Entry 8C6D (electron microscopy, 2.40 A resolution); this record covers chains A and C of the 3 polymer chains in the assembly.

[Chain A]
Name: Genome polyprotein
From: Enterovirus A71
Notes: EC 3.4.22.29, 3.6.1.15, 3.4.22.28, 2.7.7.48
Reference sequence: A0A2L1GIK5 (A0A2L1GIK5_HE71); residues 1-297 here correspond to UniProt positions 566-862 (UniProt number = residue number + 565)
Sequence (297 residues; each row starts with the number of its first residue):
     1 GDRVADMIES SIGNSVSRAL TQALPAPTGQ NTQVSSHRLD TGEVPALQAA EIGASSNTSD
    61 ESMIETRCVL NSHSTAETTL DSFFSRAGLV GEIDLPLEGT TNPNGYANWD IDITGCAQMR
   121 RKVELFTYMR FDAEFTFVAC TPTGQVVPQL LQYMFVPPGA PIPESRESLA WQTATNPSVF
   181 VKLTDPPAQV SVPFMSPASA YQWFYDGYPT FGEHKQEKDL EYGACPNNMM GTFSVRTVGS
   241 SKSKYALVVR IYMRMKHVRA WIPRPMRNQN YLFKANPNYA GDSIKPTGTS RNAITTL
Disordered / not traced: 1-57
Construct notes: conflict Cys116 (Tyr681 in A0A2L1GIK5), Ile162 (Lys727 in A0A2L1GIK5), Ala246 (Pro811 in A0A2L1GIK5)
Residues lining bound ligands: (2S,3R,4E)-2-aminooctadec-4-ene-1,3-diol (SQS): Ile111, Asp112, Ile113, Thr114, Phe131, Phe135, Phe137, Tyr153, Met154, Phe155, Pro177, Ser178, Val179, Val190, Val192, Met195, Tyr201, Trp203, Asn228, Met230, Phe233, Met253
Reported in the primary citation:
  - conformationally variable residues (order/disorder transition, side-chain flip): Gly1 to Asn57, Asp110 to Asp112

[Chain C]
Name: Genome polyprotein
From: Enterovirus A71
Reference sequence: D4QGA4 (D4QGA4_HE71); residues 1-242 here correspond to UniProt positions 324-565 (UniProt number = residue number + 323)
Sequence (242 residues; numbered 1 to 242; the number before each row is that of its first residue):
     1 GFPTELKPGT NQFLTTDDGV SAPILPNFHP TPCIHIPGEV RNLLELCQVE TILEVNNVPT
    61 NATSLMERLR FPVSAQAGKG ELCAVFRADP GRDGPWQSTM LGQLCGYYTQ WSGSLEVTFM
   121 FTGSFMATGK MLIAYTPPGG PLPKDRATAM LGTHVIWDFG LQSSVTLVIP WISNTHYRAH
   181 ARDGVFDYYT TGLVSIWYQT NYVVPIGAPN TAYIIALAAA QKNFTMKLCK DTSHMLQTAS
   241 IQ
Construct notes: conflict Met235 (Ile558 in D4QGA4)

[How chain A and chain C interact]
Pairs across the interface (187):
  Thr58(A) - Glu116(C)
  Thr58(A) - Thr166(C)
  Thr58(A) - Val168(C)
  Thr58(A) - Gln221(C)  hydrogen bond (backbone-side chain)
  Ser59(A) - Val168(C)
  Ser59(A) - Gln221(C)
  Asp60(A) - Ser114(C)  hydrogen bond
  Asp60(A) - Val168(C)
  Asp60(A) - Pro170(C)
  Asp60(A) - Gln221(C)
  Met63(A) - His154(C)
  Met63(A) - Val155(C)  hydrophobic
  Met63(A) - Leu167(C)  hydrophobic
  Met63(A) - Val168(C)  hydrophobic
  Ile64(A) - Thr153(C)
  Ile64(A) - Pro170(C)  hydrophobic
  Asn71(A) - Asn223(C)
  His73(A) - Ser112(C)  hydrogen bond
  His73(A) - His176(C)
  His73(A) - Tyr177(C)
  His73(A) - Thr225(C)
  Ser74(A) - Thr225(C)
  Thr75(A) - Asn42(C)  hydrogen bond (backbone-side chain)
  Thr75(A) - Leu44(C)
  Thr75(A) - Thr225(C)
  Glu77(A) - Tyr108(C)  hydrogen bond (backbone-side chain)
  Glu77(A) - Lys227(C)
  Glu77(A) - Leu228(C)  hydrogen bond (side chain-backbone)
  Glu77(A) - Cys229(C)  hydrogen bond (side chain-backbone)
  Thr78(A) - Asn42(C)  hydrogen bond
  Thr78(A) - Leu43(C)  hydrogen bond (backbone-backbone)
  Thr78(A) - Leu44(C)
  Thr78(A) - Tyr108(C)
  Thr78(A) - Met226(C)
  Thr79(A) - Arg41(C)
  Thr79(A) - Asn42(C)
  Leu80(A) - Val40(C)
  Leu80(A) - Arg41(C)
  Leu80(A) - Asn42(C)
  Ser82(A) - Cys229(C)
  Phe83(A) - Leu43(C)  hydrophobic
  Phe83(A) - Tyr107(C)  hydrophobic
  Phe83(A) - Tyr108(C)
  Phe83(A) - Cys229(C)  hydrophobic
  Arg86(A) - Thr15(C)
  Arg86(A) - Thr16(C)
  Arg86(A) - Cys229(C)  hydrogen bond (side chain-backbone)
  Ala87(A) - Phe13(C)  hydrophobic
  Ala87(A) - Thr15(C)  hydrogen bond (backbone-backbone)
  Thr114(A) - Ile241(C)
  Gly115(A) - Ile241(C)
  Ala117(A) - Gln237(C)
  Ala117(A) - Ile241(C)
  Gln118(A) - Asp231(C)
  Arg120(A) - Ile241(C)
  Arg121(A) - Gln103(C)
  Arg121(A) - Tyr107(C)
  Arg121(A) - Met235(C)
  Lys122(A) - Tyr107(C)
  Leu125(A) - Leu43(C)  hydrophobic
  Leu125(A) - Leu46(C)  hydrophobic
  Leu125(A) - Met100(C)  hydrophobic
  Leu125(A) - Leu104(C)  hydrophobic
  Phe126(A) - Val40(C)  hydrophobic
  Phe126(A) - Leu43(C)  hydrophobic
  Tyr128(A) - Ile36(C)  hydrophobic
  Arg130(A) - Pro30(C)
  Arg130(A) - Thr31(C)  hydrogen bond (side chain-backbone)
  Arg130(A) - Pro32(C)
  Arg130(A) - Cys33(C)
  Glu134(A) - Asp17(C)
  Glu134(A) - Gly19(C)
  Glu134(A) - Ser21(C)  hydrogen bond
  Thr136(A) - Phe13(C)
  Val138(A) - Phe13(C)  hydrophobic
  Phe155(A) - Ile24(C)  hydrophobic
  Pro177(A) - Ile24(C)
  Pro177(A) - Leu25(C)  hydrophobic
  Pro186(A) - Asn11(C)
  Pro187(A) - Phe13(C)  hydrophobic
  Gln189(A) - Phe13(C)
  Gln189(A) - Ser21(C)  hydrogen bond
  Gln189(A) - Ala22(C)
  Val190(A) - Ser21(C)
  Val190(A) - Ala22(C)
  Val190(A) - Ile24(C)  hydrophobic
  Ser191(A) - Ser21(C)  hydrogen bond (side chain-backbone)
  Ser191(A) - Ala22(C)  hydrogen bond (backbone-backbone)
  Ser191(A) - Pro23(C)
  Ser191(A) - Ile24(C)  hydrogen bond (backbone-backbone)
  Val192(A) - Ile24(C)  hydrophobic
  Pro193(A) - Ile24(C)
  Pro193(A) - Leu25(C)  hydrophobic
  Pro193(A) - Phe28(C)  hydrophobic
  Phe194(A) - Phe28(C)
  Phe194(A) - Pro30(C)
  Met195(A) - Leu25(C)  hydrophobic
  Met195(A) - Phe28(C)  hydrophobic
  Ser196(A) - Thr31(C)  hydrogen bond (backbone-side chain)
  Pro197(A) - Thr31(C)  hydrogen bond (backbone-side chain)
  Ala198(A) - Thr31(C)
  Ser199(A) - Thr31(C)
  Ser199(A) - Pro32(C)
  Ser199(A) - Cys33(C)
  Ser199(A) - Ile34(C)
  Ala200(A) - Ile36(C)  hydrophobic
  Tyr252(A) - Phe13(C)  hydrophobic
  Arg254(A) - Thr15(C)
  Arg254(A) - Asp17(C)  hydrogen bond (side chain-backbone)
  Arg254(A) - Asp18(C)  salt bridge
  Arg254(A) - Gly19(C)  hydrogen bond (side chain-backbone)
  Arg259(A) - Cys33(C)  hydrogen bond
  Arg259(A) - Glu39(C)  salt bridge
  Ala260(A) - Glu39(C)
  Ala260(A) - Val40(C)  hydrogen bond (backbone-backbone)
  Trp261(A) - Cys33(C)  hydrophobic
  Trp261(A) - Ile36(C)  hydrogen bond (side chain-backbone)
  Trp261(A) - Pro37(C)
  Trp261(A) - Gly38(C)
  Trp261(A) - Glu39(C)  hydrogen bond
  Ile262(A) - Pro37(C)
  Ile262(A) - Gly38(C)  hydrogen bond (backbone-backbone)
  Pro263(A) - Gly38(C)
  Pro263(A) - Val40(C)
  Pro263(A) - Leu46(C)  hydrophobic
  Arg264(A) - Met100(C)
  Pro265(A) - Met100(C)  hydrophobic
  Met266(A) - Met100(C)
  Met266(A) - Gln103(C)
  Met266(A) - Leu104(C)  hydrophobic
  Met266(A) - Tyr107(C)  hydrophobic
  Arg267(A) - Met235(C)
  Asn268(A) - Met235(C)
  Gln269(A) - Met235(C)
  Asn270(A) - Met235(C)
  Asn270(A) - Leu236(C)
  Asn270(A) - Gln237(C)
  Asn270(A) - Thr238(C)  hydrogen bond
  Tyr271(A) - Gln237(C)  hydrogen bond (backbone-side chain)
  Tyr271(A) - Ala239(C)
  Tyr271(A) - Ile241(C)  hydrophobic
  Leu272(A) - Ala239(C)  hydrophobic
  Leu272(A) - Ser240(C)
  Leu272(A) - Ile241(C)
  Leu272(A) - Gln242(C)  hydrogen bond (backbone-backbone)
  Phe273(A) - Ile241(C)
  Phe273(A) - Gln242(C)
  Lys274(A) - Ile241(C)  hydrogen bond (side chain-backbone)
  Lys274(A) - Gln242(C)  hydrogen bond (backbone-backbone)
  Ile284(A) - Leu65(C)
  Pro286(A) - Leu65(C)  hydrophobic
  Pro286(A) - Arg68(C)
  Thr287(A) - Glu54(C)
  Thr287(A) - Gln97(C)
  Thr287(A) - Ser98(C)
  Thr287(A) - His234(C)
  Gly288(A) - Arg68(C)
  Gly288(A) - Gln97(C)
  Thr289(A) - Asn57(C)  hydrogen bond (backbone-side chain)
  Thr289(A) - Arg68(C)  hydrogen bond (backbone-side chain)
  Thr289(A) - Asp93(C)  hydrogen bond (side chain-backbone)
  Thr289(A) - Gly94(C)  hydrogen bond (side chain-backbone)
  Thr289(A) - Gln97(C)  hydrogen bond (backbone-side chain)
  Ser290(A) - Asn57(C)
  Ser290(A) - Thr60(C)
  Ser290(A) - Arg68(C)  hydrogen bond
  Arg291(A) - Val55(C)  hydrogen bond (side chain-backbone)
  Arg291(A) - Asn57(C)  hydrogen bond
  Arg291(A) - Val58(C)
  Arg291(A) - Val85(C)  hydrogen bond (side chain-backbone)
  Asn292(A) - Val58(C)
  Ala293(A) - Val58(C)
  Ile294(A) - Val55(C)
  Ile294(A) - Asn56(C)
  Ile294(A) - Val58(C)
  Ile294(A) - Phe71(C)  hydrophobic
  Ile294(A) - Cys83(C)
  Ile294(A) - Ala84(C)  hydrophobic
  Ile294(A) - Val85(C)  hydrogen bond (backbone-backbone)
  Thr295(A) - Leu82(C)
  Thr295(A) - Cys83(C)
  Thr295(A) - Val85(C)
  Thr295(A) - Leu142(C)
  Thr296(A) - Val85(C)
  Leu297(A) - Val85(C)  hydrophobic
  Leu297(A) - Arg87(C)
  Leu297(A) - Leu193(C)  hydrophobic
Other interface residues (no listed pair), chain A (82 interface residues in all): Ser85, Cys116, Lys256, Lys285
Other interface residues (no listed pair), chain C (85 interface residues in all): Phe86, Pro95, Thr232

[In short]
Chain A and chain C form an interface of 82 and 85 residues respectively; the contacts include 41 hydrogen
bonds and 2 salt bridges. Polar contacts include Arg254(A)-Asp18(C), Arg259(A)-Glu39(C) and
Thr58(A)-Gln221(C). (2S,3R,4E)-2-aminooctadec-4-ene-1,3-diol is bound between chain A and chain C. From the
paper: conformational variability at Gly1(A) and Asp110(A).
Chain A is Genome polyprotein and chain C is Genome polyprotein, both from Enterovirus A71; the structure,
Production of antigenically stable enterovirus A71 virus-like particles in Pichia pastoris as a vaccine
candidate, was determined by electron microscopy.
